5ZWY - chains A and B; structure by X-ray diffraction, 1.95 A resolution.

Chain A (and B):
Molecule: Ribokinase
From: Leishmania donovani (strain BPK282A1)
Notes: EC 2.7.1.15; chain B of this document is another copy of the same molecule, construct and numbering; everything in this record applies to it too
UniProt: E9BIX7 (E9BIX7_LEIDB); residue numbers follow UniProt; this construct covers 1-329
Chain sequence (349 residues; row label = number of the first residue in the row; numbers below 1 keep their minus sign (Met-19 is residue -19)):
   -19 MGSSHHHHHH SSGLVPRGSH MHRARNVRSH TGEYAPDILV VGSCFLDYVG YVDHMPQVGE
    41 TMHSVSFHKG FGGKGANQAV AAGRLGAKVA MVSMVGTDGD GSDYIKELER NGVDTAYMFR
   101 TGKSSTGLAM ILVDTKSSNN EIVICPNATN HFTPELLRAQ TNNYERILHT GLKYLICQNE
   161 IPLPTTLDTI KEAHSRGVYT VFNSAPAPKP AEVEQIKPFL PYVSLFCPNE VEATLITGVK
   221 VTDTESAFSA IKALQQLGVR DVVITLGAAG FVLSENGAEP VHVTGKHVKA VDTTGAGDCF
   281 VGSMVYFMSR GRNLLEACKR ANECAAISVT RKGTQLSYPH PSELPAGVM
Not modelled in the structure: -19 to 2, 266-272, 317-329 (chain B: -19 to 2, 221-222)
Construct notes: initiating methionine (-19); expression tag (-18 to 0)
Ion coordination: Na+: Ala67, Gly92, Glu135

Chain A / chain B interface:
Pairs across the interface (69; chain A residue first):
  Tyr28(A) - Tyr28(B)  hydrogen bond
  Tyr28(A) - Asp80(B)
  Tyr28(A) - Leu108(B)  hydrophobic
  Tyr28(A) - Met110(B)
  Gly30(A) - Met110(B)
  Val32(A) - Val123(B)  hydrophobic
  Pro36(A) - Glu121(B)
  Pro36(A) - Val123(B)  hydrophobic
  Gln37(A) - Glu121(B)
  Val38(A) - Asn119(B)
  Val38(A) - Asn120(B)
  Val38(A) - Glu121(B)  hydrogen bond (backbone-side chain)
  Gly39(A) - Asn120(B)  hydrogen bond (backbone-backbone)
  Glu40(A) - Asn120(B)
  Glu40(A) - Glu121(B)
  Glu40(A) - Ile122(B)  hydrogen bond (backbone-backbone)
  Thr41(A) - Ile122(B)
  Thr41(A) - Ile124(B)
  Met42(A) - Ile122(B)  hydrogen bond (backbone-backbone)
  Met42(A) - Val123(B)
  Met42(A) - Ile124(B)  hydrogen bond (backbone-backbone)
  His43(A) - Ile124(B)
  His43(A) - Pro126(B)
  Ser44(A) - Ile124(B)  hydrogen bond (backbone-backbone)
  Ser44(A) - Cys125(B)
  Phe47(A) - Ser105(B)
  Phe47(A) - Leu108(B)  hydrophobic
  Phe47(A) - Cys125(B)  hydrophobic
  Phe47(A) - Asn127(B)
  Lys49(A) - Ser105(B)
  Asp78(A) - Asp83(B)
  Gly79(A) - Gly79(B)
  Gly79(A) - Asp83(B)  hydrogen bond (backbone-side chain)
  Asp80(A) - Tyr28(B)  hydrogen bond
  Asp80(A) - Lys49(B)  salt bridge
  Asp80(A) - Asp80(B)
  Asp83(A) - Asp78(B)
  Asp83(A) - Gly79(B)  hydrogen bond (side chain-backbone)
  Ser105(A) - Phe47(B)
  Ser105(A) - Lys49(B)
  Leu108(A) - Tyr28(B)  hydrophobic
  Leu108(A) - Phe47(B)  hydrophobic
  Met110(A) - Tyr28(B)
  Met110(A) - Gly30(B)
  Met110(A) - Met110(B)  hydrophobic
  Leu112(A) - Val123(B)  hydrophobic
  Asn119(A) - Val38(B)
  Asn120(A) - Val38(B)
  Asn120(A) - Gly39(B)  hydrogen bond (backbone-backbone)
  Asn120(A) - Glu40(B)
  Glu121(A) - Pro36(B)
  Glu121(A) - Gln37(B)
  Glu121(A) - Val38(B)  hydrogen bond (side chain-backbone)
  Glu121(A) - Glu40(B)
  Ile122(A) - Glu40(B)  hydrogen bond (backbone-backbone)
  Ile122(A) - Thr41(B)
  Ile122(A) - Met42(B)  hydrogen bond (backbone-backbone)
  Val123(A) - Val32(B)  hydrophobic
  Val123(A) - Met42(B)
  Val123(A) - Ser44(B)
  Val123(A) - Leu112(B)  hydrophobic
  Ile124(A) - Thr41(B)
  Ile124(A) - Met42(B)  hydrogen bond (backbone-backbone)
  Ile124(A) - His43(B)
  Ile124(A) - Ser44(B)  hydrogen bond (backbone-backbone)
  Cys125(A) - Ser44(B)
  Cys125(A) - Phe47(B)  hydrophobic
  Pro126(A) - His43(B)
  Asn127(A) - Phe47(B)
Also at the interface, not in a pair above, chain A (34 interface residues in all): Val29, Met35, Ile111
Also at the interface, not in a pair above, chain B (34 interface residues in all): Val29, Met35, Ile111

Overview:
Chain A and chain B each contribute 34 residues to their interface, with 16 hydrogen bonds and 1 salt bridge.
Polar pairs include Asp80(A)-Lys49(B), Tyr28(A)-Tyr28(B) and Val38(A)-Glu121(B). Ala67(A), Gly92(A) and
Glu135(A) coordinate Na+.
Both chains are Ribokinase (Leishmania donovani (strain BPK282A1)). Entry 5ZWY (Ribokinase from Leishmania
donovani) was determined by X-ray diffraction (same publication as 6A8A, 6A8B and 6A8C).
